2VBS - chain A; structure by X-ray diffraction, 3.00 A resolution.

Chain A:
Protein: Riboflavin kinase
Source organism: Methanococcus jannaschii
Notes: EC 2.7.1.161
UniProt: Q60365 (Y056_METJA); residue numbers follow UniProt; this construct covers 1-136
Amino-acid sequence (136 residues; numbered 1 to 136; the number before each row is that of its first residue):
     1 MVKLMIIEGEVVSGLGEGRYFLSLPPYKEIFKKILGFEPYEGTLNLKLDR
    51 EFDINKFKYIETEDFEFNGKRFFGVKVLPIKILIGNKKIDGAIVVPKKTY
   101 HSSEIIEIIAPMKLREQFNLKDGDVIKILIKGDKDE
Not modelled in the structure: 1, 134-136
Bound ions: Zn2+: Glu63, His101 (together with phosphate ion)
What the authors report for this chain:
  - catalytic residues: Glu107 (proposed by the authors, not directly observed)

In short:
Glu63 and His101 coordinate Zn2+. From the paper: the catalytic residue Glu107.
Chain A is Riboflavin kinase (Methanococcus jannaschii); the structure, Riboflavin kinase Mj0056 from
Methanocaldococcus jannaschii in complex with PO4, was determined by X-ray diffraction, deposited together
with 2VBT, 2VBU and 2VBV.
